PDB entry 7KTQ | electron microscopy, 3.30 A resolution | chains H and J of the 10 polymer chains in the assembly

Chain H:
Protein: Histone H2B
Source organism: Xenopus laevis
Reference sequence: A0A1L8FQA5 (A0A1L8FQA5_XENLA); residues 28-122 here correspond to UniProt positions 32-126 (UniProt number = residue number + 4)
Chain sequence (95 residues; numbered 28 to 122; the number before each row is that of its first residue):
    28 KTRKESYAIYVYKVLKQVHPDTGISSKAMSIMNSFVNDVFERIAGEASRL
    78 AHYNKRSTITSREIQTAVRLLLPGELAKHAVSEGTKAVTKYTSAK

Chain J:
Molecule: 601 DNA
Source organism: Homo sapiens
Sequence (167 nucleotides; numbered 1 to 167; the number before each row is that of its first residue):
     1 TACCCGGGATATCGGATGTATATATCTGACACGTGCCTGGAGACTAGGGA
    51 GTAATCCCCTTGGCGGTTAAAACGCGGGGGACAGCGCGTACGTGCGTTTA
   101 AGCGGTGCTAGAGCTGTCTACGACCAATTGAGCGGCCTCGGCACCGGGAT
   151 TCTCGATATCCCGGGTA

Chain H / chain J interface:
Contacting residue pairs (15):
  Lys28(H) with DC114(J), phosphate contact
  Thr29(H) with DC114(J), phosphate contact
  Arg30(H) with DC36(J), base contact
  Tyr39(H) with DA31(J), sugar contact; DC32(J), hydrogen bond to the phosphate
  Gly50(H) with DA31(J), phosphate contact
  Ile51(H) with DC30(J), sugar contact; DA31(J), hydrogen bond to the phosphate
  Ser52(H) with DC30(J), phosphate contact
  Ser53(H) with DC30(J), hydrogen bond to the phosphate
  Arg83(H) with DA50(J), phosphate contact; DG51(J), salt bridge to the phosphate
  Ser84(H) with DG49(J), hydrogen bond to the phosphate; DA50(J), hydrogen bond to the phosphate
  Thr85(H) with DA50(J), hydrogen bond to the phosphate
Other interface residues (no listed pair), chain H (12 interface residues in all): Lys82
Other interface residues (no listed pair), chain J (9 interface residues in all): DC37

In short:
Chain H and chain J form an interface of 12 and 9 residues respectively, with 6 hydrogen bonds and 1 salt
bridge. Among the polar pairs are Tyr39(H)-DC32(J), Ile51(H)-DA31(J) and Ser53(H)-DC30(J).
Chain H is Histone H2B (Xenopus laevis) and chain J is 601 DNA (Homo sapiens); the structure, Nucleosome from
a dimeric PRC2 bound to a nucleosome, was determined by electron microscopy, deposited together with 7KSO,
7KSR and 7KTP.
